1TV7 - chains A and B; structure by X-ray diffraction, 2.80 A resolution.

Chain A (and B):
Molecule: Molybdenum cofactor biosynthesis protein A
Organism: Staphylococcus aureus
Notes: chain B of this document is another copy of the same molecule, construct and numbering; everything in this record applies to it too
UniProt: Q99S04 (MOAA_STAAN); residue numbers follow UniProt; this construct covers 1-340
Chain sequence (340 residues; each row starts with the number of its first residue):
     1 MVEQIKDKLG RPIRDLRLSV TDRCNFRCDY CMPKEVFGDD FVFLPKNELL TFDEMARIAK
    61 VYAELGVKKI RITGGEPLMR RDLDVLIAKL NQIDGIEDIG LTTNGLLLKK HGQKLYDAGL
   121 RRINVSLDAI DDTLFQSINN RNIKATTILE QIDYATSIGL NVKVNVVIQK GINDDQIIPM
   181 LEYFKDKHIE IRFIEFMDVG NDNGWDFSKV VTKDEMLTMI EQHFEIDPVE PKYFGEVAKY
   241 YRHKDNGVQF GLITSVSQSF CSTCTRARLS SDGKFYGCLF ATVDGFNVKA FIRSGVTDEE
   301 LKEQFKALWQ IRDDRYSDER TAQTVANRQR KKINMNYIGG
Not modelled in the structure: 1-2, 330-340 (chain B: 1-3, 330-340)
Bound ions: 4Fe-4S cluster Fe site 1: Cys24, Cys28, Cys31; 4Fe-4S cluster Fe site 2: Cys261, Cys264, Cys278
Residues lining bound ligands:
  - 4Fe-4S cluster (SF4), molecule 1: Arg11, Phe260, Cys261, Cys264, Cys278, Leu279, Phe280, Arg312, Asp314, Arg315, Tyr316, Ser317
  - 4Fe-4S cluster (SF4), molecule 2: Cys24, Phe26, Arg27, Cys28, Cys31, Met32, Gly75, Asn104
What the authors report for this chain:
  - binding site for sulfate ion: Tyr30, Asp128

Chain A / chain B interface:
Contacting residue pairs - 49 pairs, chain A then chain B:
  Gln4(A) - Ala326(B)
  Gln4(A) - Gln329(B)
  Lys6(A) - Gln323(B)
  Leu9(A) - Arg315(B)  hydrogen bond (backbone-side chain)
  Leu9(A) - Ala322(B)
  Gly10(A) - Ala322(B)
  Pro12(A) - Ala326(B)  hydrophobic
  Trp205(A) - Phe234(B)
  Phe207(A) - Phe234(B)  hydrophobic
  Lys213(A) - Lys239(B)
  Asp214(A) - Glu230(B)
  Asp214(A) - Pro231(B)
  Glu215(A) - Glu230(B)
  Pro228(A) - Glu221(B)
  Glu230(A) - Glu215(B)
  Glu230(A) - Thr218(B)  hydrogen bond
  Pro231(A) - Asp214(B)
  Phe234(A) - Phe207(B)  hydrophobic
  Phe234(A) - Val256(B)
  Phe234(A) - Thr321(B)
  Phe234(A) - Thr324(B)
  Phe234(A) - Val325(B)  hydrophobic
  Lys239(A) - Gln258(B)
  Val256(A) - Phe234(B)
  Ser257(A) - Phe234(B)
  Gln258(A) - Gln258(B)
  Ser262(A) - Asp318(B)  hydrogen bond
  Ser262(A) - Ala322(B)
  Thr263(A) - Thr321(B)
  Thr263(A) - Val325(B)
  Arg315(A) - Leu9(B)  hydrogen bond (side chain-backbone)
  Arg315(A) - Ser262(B)
  Asp318(A) - Ser262(B)  hydrogen bond
  Thr321(A) - Phe234(B)
  Thr321(A) - Thr263(B)
  Ala322(A) - Leu9(B)
  Ala322(A) - Gly10(B)
  Ala322(A) - Ser262(B)
  Gln323(A) - Lys6(B)  hydrogen bond
  Thr324(A) - Phe234(B)
  Val325(A) - Arg14(B)
  Val325(A) - Thr263(B)
  Ala326(A) - Gln4(B)  hydrogen bond (backbone-side chain)
  Ala326(A) - Pro12(B)  hydrophobic
  Ala326(A) - Arg14(B)  hydrogen bond (backbone-side chain)
  Arg328(A) - Arg14(B)  hydrogen bond (backbone-side chain)
  Arg328(A) - Tyr233(B)
  Arg328(A) - Phe234(B)  hydrogen bond (side chain-backbone)
  Gln329(A) - Arg14(B)
Also at the interface, not in a pair above, chain A (35 interface residues in all): Arg11, Leu217, Thr218, Glu221, Thr265
Also at the interface, not in a pair above, chain B (35 interface residues in all): Arg11, Trp205, Pro228, Ser257, Thr265, Arg328

In short:
Chain A and chain B each contribute 35 residues to their interface, with 10 hydrogen bonds. Among the polar
pairs are Leu9(A)-Arg315(B), Glu230(A)-Thr218(B) and Ser262(A)-Asp318(B). Bound to chain A: 4Fe-4S cluster.
The 4Fe-4S cluster Fe site 1 is built by Cys24(A), Cys28(A) and Cys31(A). From the paper: a binding site for
sulfate ion at Tyr30(A) and Asp128(A).
Chain A and chain B are both Molybdenum cofactor biosynthesis protein A (Staphylococcus aureus); the
structure, Structure of the S-adenosylmethionine dependent Enzyme MoaA, was determined by X-ray diffraction.
